7L1Q - chains C and D of the 7 polymer chains in the assembly; structure by electron microscopy, 3.40 A resolution.

[Chain C]
Name: ATP synthase subunit alpha
Organism: Bacillus sp. (strain PS3)
Notes: EC 7.1.2.2
UniProt: A0A0M3VGF9 (A0A0M3VGF9_BACP3); numbering as in UniProt (aligned over 2-502)
Sequence (510 residues; row label = number of the first residue in the row; numbers below 1 keep their minus sign (Met-7 is residue -7)):
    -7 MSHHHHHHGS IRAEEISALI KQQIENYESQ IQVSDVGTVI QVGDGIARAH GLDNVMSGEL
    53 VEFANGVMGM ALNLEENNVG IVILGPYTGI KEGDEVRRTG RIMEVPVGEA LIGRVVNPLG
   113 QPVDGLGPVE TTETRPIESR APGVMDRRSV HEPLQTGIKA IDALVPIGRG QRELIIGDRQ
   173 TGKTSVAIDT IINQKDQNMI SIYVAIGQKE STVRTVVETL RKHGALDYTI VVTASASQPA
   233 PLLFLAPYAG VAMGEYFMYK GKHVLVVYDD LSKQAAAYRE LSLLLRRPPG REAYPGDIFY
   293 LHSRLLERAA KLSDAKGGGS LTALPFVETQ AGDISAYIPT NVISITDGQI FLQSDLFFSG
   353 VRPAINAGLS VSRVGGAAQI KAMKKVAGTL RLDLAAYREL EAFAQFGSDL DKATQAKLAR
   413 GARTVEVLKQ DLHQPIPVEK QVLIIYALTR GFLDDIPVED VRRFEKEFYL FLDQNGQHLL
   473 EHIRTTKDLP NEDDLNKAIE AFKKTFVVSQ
Not modelled in the structure: -7 to 25, 502
Sequence notes: expression tag (-7 to 1); conflict Ser193 (Cys in A0A0M3VGF9), Phe463 (Trp in A0A0M3VGF9)
Small-molecule neighbours: ATP (adenosine-5'-triphosphate): Gln172, Thr173, Gly174, Lys175, Thr176, Ser177, Phe349, Arg354, Pro355, Gln422, Asp423, Leu424

[Chain D]
Name: ATP synthase subunit beta
Organism: Bacillus sp. (strain PS3)
Notes: EC 7.1.2.2
UniProt: A0A0M4U1P9 (A0A0M4U1P9_BACP3); residue numbers follow UniProt; this construct covers 1-473
Sequence (484 residues; each row starts with the number of its first residue; numbers below 1 keep their minus sign (Met-10 is residue -10)):
   -10 MHHHHHHHHH HMTRGRVIQV MGPVVDVKFE NGHLPAIYNA LKIQHKARNE NEVDIDLTLE
    50 VALHLGDDTV RTIAMASTDG LIRGMEVIDT GAPISVPVGE VTLGRVFNVL GEPIDLEGDI
   110 PADARRDPIH RPAPKFEELA TEVEILETGI KVVDLLAPYI KGGKIGLFGG AGVGKTVLIQ
   170 ELIHNIAQEH GGISVFAGVG DRTREGNDLY HEMKDSGVIS KTAMVFGQMN EPPGARMRVA
   230 LTGLTMAEYF RDEQGQDVLL FIDNIFRFTQ AGSEVSALLG RMPSAVGYQP TLATEMGQLQ
   290 ERITSTAKGS ITSIQAIYVP ADDYTDPAPA TTFSHLDATT NLERKLAEMG IYPAVDPLAS
   350 TSRALAPEIV GEEHYQVARK VQQTLQRYKE LQDIIAILGM DELSDEDKLV VHRARRIQFF
   410 LSQNFHVAEQ FTGQPGSYVP VKETVRGFKE ILEGKYDHLP EDAFRLVGRI EEVVEKAKAM
   470 GVEV
Not modelled in the structure: -10 to 1, 472-473
Sequence notes: expression tag (-10 to 0); conflict Asp190 (Glu in A0A0M4U1P9)
Small-molecule neighbours: ADP (adenosine-5'-diphosphate): Gly161, Val162, Gly163, Lys164, Thr165, Val166, Arg191, Glu194, Tyr341, Ala417, Phe420, Thr421
From the paper describing this entry:
  - conformationally variable residues (domain motion): Ala129 to Gly180

[Interface between chain C and chain D]
Residue-residue contacts (66; chain C residue first):
  Gly43(C) - Arg72(D)
  Leu44(C) - Arg72(D)  hydrogen bond (backbone-side chain)
  Asn46(C) - Arg37(D)
  Asn46(C) - Ile71(D)
  Val47(C) - Ile71(D)
  Val47(C) - Arg72(D)
  Met48(C) - Leu70(D)
  Ser49(C) - Gly69(D)
  Ser49(C) - Leu70(D)
  Asn65(C) - Val9(D)
  Leu66(C) - Gln8(D)
  Leu66(C) - Val9(D)  hydrogen bond (backbone-backbone)
  Leu66(C) - Leu70(D)
  Leu66(C) - Arg72(D)
  Glu67(C) - Arg72(D)  hydrogen bond (backbone-side chain)
  Glu68(C) - Ile7(D)
  Glu68(C) - Gln8(D)  hydrogen bond
  Val71(C) - Arg72(D)
  Arg90(C) - Asn40(D)
  Gly92(C) - Asn40(D)
  Glu130(C) - Asp68(D)
  Val136(C) - Thr192(D)
  Val136(C) - Gly195(D)
  Val136(C) - Asn196(D)
  Val136(C) - Gln217(D)
  Met137(C) - Asp104(D)
  Met137(C) - Asn196(D)
  Met137(C) - Tyr199(D)  hydrophobic
  Arg139(C) - Thr192(D)
  Arg139(C) - Asn196(D)
  Arg140(C) - Asn196(D)
  Pro280(C) - Ala266(D)
  Arg283(C) - Val275(D)
  Gly288(C) - Glu263(D)
  Gly288(C) - Leu267(D)
  Asp289(C) - Pro12(D)
  Asp289(C) - Leu267(D)
  Phe291(C) - Arg225(D)
  Phe291(C) - Glu263(D)
  Tyr292(C) - Ser66(D)  hydrogen bond
  Tyr292(C) - Asn219(D)
  Tyr292(C) - Glu220(D)
  Ser295(C) - Met218(D)
  Ser295(C) - Asn219(D)
  Arg296(C) - Ser66(D)
  Arg296(C) - Asp68(D)  salt bridge
  Glu299(C) - Thr192(D)
  Glu299(C) - Gln217(D)
  Glu299(C) - Met218(D)
  Glu299(C) - Asn219(D)  hydrogen bond
  Ser336(C) - Arg191(D)  hydrogen bond (backbone-side chain)
  Ser336(C) - Met218(D)
  Ile337(C) - Arg191(D)  hydrogen bond (backbone-side chain)
  Asp339(C) - Arg191(D)
  Asp339(C) - Arg193(D)  salt bridge
  Val363(C) - Arg333(D)
  Arg365(C) - Arg191(D)
  Val366(C) - Arg193(D)
  Leu384(C) - Glu337(D)
  Leu384(C) - Met338(D)
  Phe395(C) - Ala385(D)  hydrophobic
  Phe395(C) - Ile386(D)  hydrophobic
  Leu402(C) - Ile386(D)  hydrophobic
  Asp403(C) - Ala385(D)  hydrogen bond (backbone-backbone)
  Asp403(C) - Met389(D)  hydrogen bond (side chain-backbone)
  Thr406(C) - Ala385(D)
Also at the interface, not in a pair above, chain C (51 interface residues in all): Asp45, Ser141, Arg164, Pro281, Tyr329, Ile335, Thr338, Gln341, Ala359, Gly360, Ala387, Leu392, Asp401
Also at the interface, not in a pair above, chain D (49 interface residues in all): Met10, Gly11, Glu41, Val42, Thr67, Leu105, Ala160, Pro221, Gly269, Gly276, Tyr307, Asp382, Ile384, Leu387, Gly388

[In short]
51 residues of chain C and 49 residues of chain D are in contact, with 10 hydrogen bonds and 2 salt bridges.
Polar pairs include Arg296(C)-Asp68(D), Asp339(C)-Arg193(D) and Leu44(C)-Arg72(D). Chain C binds ATP. Bound to
chain D: ADP. From the paper: conformational variability at Ala129(D).
Chain C is ATP synthase subunit alpha and chain D is ATP synthase subunit beta, both from Bacillus sp. (strain
PS3); the structure, PS3 F1-ATPase Binding/TS Dwell, was determined by electron microscopy together with 7L1R
and 7L1S from the same study.
